Entry 3OYK (X-ray diffraction, 2.72 A resolution); this record covers chains A and B of the 4 polymer chains in the assembly.

# Chain A (and B)
Protein: PFV integrase
From: Human spumaretrovirus
Notes: fragment: to 1143; chain B of this document is another copy of the same molecule, construct and numbering; everything in this record applies to it too
Reference sequence: P14350 (POL_FOAMV); residues 1-392 here correspond to UniProt positions 752-1143 (UniProt number = residue number + 751)
Amino-acid sequence (395 residues; row label = number of the first residue in the row; numbers below 1 keep their minus sign (Gly-2 is residue -2)):
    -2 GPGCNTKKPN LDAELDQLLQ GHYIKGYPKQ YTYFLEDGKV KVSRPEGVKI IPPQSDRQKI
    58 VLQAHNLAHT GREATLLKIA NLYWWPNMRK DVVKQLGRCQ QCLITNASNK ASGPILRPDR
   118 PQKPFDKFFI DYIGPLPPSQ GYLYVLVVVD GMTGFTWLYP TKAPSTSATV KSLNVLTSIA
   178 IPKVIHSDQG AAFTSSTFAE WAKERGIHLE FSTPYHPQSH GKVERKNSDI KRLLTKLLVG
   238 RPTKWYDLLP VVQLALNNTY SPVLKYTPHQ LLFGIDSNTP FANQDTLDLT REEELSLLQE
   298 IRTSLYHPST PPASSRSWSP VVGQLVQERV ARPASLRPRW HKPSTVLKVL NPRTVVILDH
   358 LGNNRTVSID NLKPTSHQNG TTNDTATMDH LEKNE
Not modelled in the structure: -2 to 7, 376-392 (chain B: -2 to 115, 214-217, 300-392)
Construct notes: expression tag (-2 to 0); engineered mutation His217 (Gly968 in P14350); variant Gly218 (Ser969 in P14350)
Swiss-Prot annotation at these positions:
  - binding site (Mg(2+)): Asp123, Asp185
Bound ions: Zn2+: His62, His66, Cys96, Cys99; Mn2+: Asp128, Glu221 (shared with 1 residue of chain D)
What the authors report for this chain:
  - Mn2+ coordination: Asp128, Glu221
  - conformationally variable residues: Asp185
  - contacts within the chain: Ser209-His217 (hydrogen bond)
  - mutagenesis - N224H: decreased catalytic activity

# Chain A / chain B interface
Residue-residue contacts (62):
  Pro121(A) - Ile272(B)
  Phe122(A) - Phe270(B)  hydrophobic
  Phe122(A) - Asn275(B)
  Phe152(A) - Ile176(B)  hydrophobic
  Asn171(A) - Pro247(B)
  Thr174(A) - Leu251(B)
  Ser175(A) - Pro247(B)
  Ser175(A) - Gln250(B)
  Ser175(A) - Leu251(B)
  Ile176(A) - Phe152(B)
  Ile176(A) - Trp154(B)
  Ile176(A) - Leu251(B)
  Ile176(A) - Phe270(B)  hydrophobic
  Ala177(A) - Leu251(B)  hydrophobic
  Ile178(A) - Leu251(B)  hydrophobic
  Ile178(A) - Asn275(B)  hydrogen bond (backbone-side chain)
  Ile178(A) - Thr276(B)
  Pro179(A) - Asn275(B)
  Lys180(A) - Asn275(B)  hydrogen bond
  Pro247(A) - Ser175(B)
  Gln250(A) - Ser175(B)  hydrogen bond (side chain-backbone)
  Gln250(A) - Ile176(B)
  Leu251(A) - Thr174(B)
  Leu251(A) - Ser175(B)
  Leu251(A) - Ile178(B)  hydrophobic
  His266(A) - Phe122(B)
  Leu269(A) - Phe270(B)
  Phe270(A) - Phe122(B)  hydrophobic
  Phe270(A) - Leu269(B)  hydrophobic
  Phe270(A) - Phe270(B)  hydrophobic
  Ile272(A) - Lys120(B)
  Ile272(A) - Phe122(B)
  Asp273(A) - Phe122(B)
  Ser274(A) - Phe122(B)
  Ser274(A) - Ala177(B)
  Ser274(A) - Ile178(B)  hydrogen bond (side chain-backbone)
  Asn275(A) - Ile178(B)  hydrogen bond (backbone-backbone)
  Asn275(A) - Pro179(B)  hydrogen bond (side chain-backbone)
  Asn275(A) - Lys180(B)
  Asn275(A) - Arg202(B)
  Asn275(A) - Gly203(B)  hydrogen bond (side chain-backbone)
  Thr276(A) - Ile178(B)
  Thr283(A) - Lys120(B)  hydrogen bond (backbone-side chain)
  Leu284(A) - Arg117(B)
  Leu284(A) - Pro118(B)
  Leu284(A) - Lys120(B)
  Asp285(A) - Pro118(B)
  Leu286(A) - Pro118(B)
  Leu286(A) - Lys120(B)  hydrogen bond (backbone-side chain)
  Thr287(A) - Lys120(B)
  Arg288(A) - Lys120(B)
  Arg288(A) - Pro121(B)
  Arg288(A) - Met149(B)
  Arg288(A) - Leu268(B)  hydrogen bond (side chain-backbone)
  Arg288(A) - Leu269(B)  hydrogen bond (side chain-backbone)
  Glu291(A) - Lys120(B)  salt bridge
  Leu292(A) - Gln267(B)
  Leu292(A) - Leu268(B)
  Leu292(A) - Gly271(B)
  Gln296(A) - Gly271(B)
  Arg299(A) - Phe270(B)  hydrogen bond (side chain-backbone)
  Arg299(A) - Ile272(B)
Other interface residues (no listed pair), chain A (36 interface residues in all): Lys120, Trp154, Glu289, Leu295
Other interface residues (no listed pair), chain B (32 interface residues in all): Gln119, Ile204, Tyr263, His266

# In short
Chain A and chain B form an interface of 36 and 32 residues respectively; the contacts include 12 hydrogen
bonds and 1 salt bridge. Polar contacts include Glu291(A)-Lys120(B), Ile178(A)-Asn275(B) and
Lys180(A)-Asn275(B). The paper reports that N224H of chain A reduces catalytic activity; Mn2+ coordination by
Asp128(A) and Glu221(A).
Chain A and chain B are both PFV integrase (Human spumaretrovirus); the structure, Crystal structure of the
PFV S217H mutant intasome bound to manganese, was determined by X-ray diffraction (same publication as 3OYA,
3OYB, 3OYC, 3OYD, 3OYE, 3OYF and 4 further entries).
